Entry 3VH6 (X-ray diffraction, 3.35 A resolution); this record covers chains A and D of the 4 polymer chains in the assembly.

# Chain A
Protein: Cenp-S
Organism: Gallus gallus
Notes: engineered mutation(s): C26A, C28A, C55A
Chain sequence (140 residues; numbered 0 to 139; the number before each row is that of its first residue; numbering starts at 0):
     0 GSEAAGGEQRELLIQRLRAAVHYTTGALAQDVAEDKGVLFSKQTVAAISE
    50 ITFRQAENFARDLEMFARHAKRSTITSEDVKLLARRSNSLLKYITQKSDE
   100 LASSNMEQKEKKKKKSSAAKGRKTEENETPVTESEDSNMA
Unresolved in the structure: 0-5, 104-139
From the paper describing this entry:
  - mutagenesis - F65E/H68E/L81R/R84E: abolished binding to Cenp-T

# Chain D
Protein: Cenp-X
Organism: Gallus gallus
Chain sequence (81 residues; each row starts with the number of its first residue; numbering starts at 0):
     0 GYEEREGGFRKETVERLLRLHFRDGRTRVNGDALLLMAELLKVFVREAAA
    50 RAARQAQAEDLEKVDIEHVEKVLPQLLLDFV
Unresolved in the structure: 0-5

# How chain A and chain D interact
Pairs across the interface (96):
  Ile13(A) - Leu19(D)  hydrophobic
  Arg15(A) - Glu11(D)  salt bridge
  Arg15(A) - Arg15(D)
  Leu16(A) - Thr12(D)
  Leu16(A) - Arg15(D)
  Leu16(A) - Leu16(D)  hydrophobic
  Ala19(A) - Thr12(D)
  Val20(A) - Phe8(D)  hydrophobic
  Val20(A) - Leu16(D)  hydrophobic
  Thr23(A) - Gly7(D)
  Thr23(A) - Phe8(D)
  Thr24(A) - Val44(D)
  Leu27(A) - Lys41(D)
  Leu27(A) - Val44(D)  hydrophobic
  Asp30(A) - Arg45(D)
  Val31(A) - Arg45(D)
  Val31(A) - Ala48(D)  hydrophobic
  Val31(A) - Ala49(D)
  Asp34(A) - Arg45(D)  salt bridge
  Lys35(A) - Ala52(D)
  Lys35(A) - Arg53(D)
  Lys35(A) - Gln56(D)  hydrogen bond (backbone-side chain)
  Gly36(A) - Glu61(D)
  Val37(A) - Ala52(D)  hydrophobic
  Val37(A) - Gln56(D)
  Val37(A) - Glu61(D)
  Val37(A) - Val63(D)  hydrophobic
  Leu38(A) - Glu61(D)  hydrogen bond (backbone-backbone)
  Leu38(A) - Lys62(D)
  Leu38(A) - Val63(D)  hydrogen bond (backbone-backbone)
  Phe39(A) - Ala48(D)
  Phe39(A) - Ala52(D)  hydrophobic
  Phe39(A) - Val63(D)  hydrophobic
  Ser40(A) - Lys62(D)
  Ser40(A) - Val63(D)  hydrogen bond (backbone-backbone)
  Ser40(A) - Asp64(D)
  Ser40(A) - Ile65(D)
  Thr43(A) - Val63(D)  hydrogen bond (side chain-backbone)
  Thr43(A) - Asp64(D)  hydrogen bond (side chain-backbone)
  Thr43(A) - Ile65(D)  hydrogen bond (side chain-backbone)
  Thr43(A) - Val68(D)
  Ile47(A) - Val44(D)  hydrophobic
  Ile47(A) - Ala48(D)  hydrophobic
  Ile47(A) - Val68(D)  hydrophobic
  Ile50(A) - Phe43(D)  hydrophobic
  Ile50(A) - Val68(D)  hydrophobic
  Ile50(A) - Leu72(D)  hydrophobic
  Thr51(A) - Leu40(D)
  Thr51(A) - Phe43(D)
  Thr51(A) - Val44(D)
  Phe52(A) - Leu16(D)  hydrophobic
  Gln54(A) - Phe43(D)
  Gln54(A) - Val80(D)  hydrogen bond (side chain-backbone)
  Ala55(A) - Leu16(D)  hydrophobic
  Glu56(A) - His20(D)  salt bridge
  Phe58(A) - Met36(D)  hydrophobic
  Phe58(A) - Val80(D)  hydrophobic
  Ala59(A) - Leu17(D)
  Ala59(A) - His20(D)
  Ala59(A) - Phe21(D)
  Arg60(A) - His20(D)
  Arg60(A) - Arg22(D)
  Leu62(A) - Met36(D)  hydrophobic
  Glu63(A) - Phe21(D)
  Glu63(A) - Arg22(D)  hydrogen bond (side chain-backbone)
  Glu63(A) - Asp23(D)  hydrogen bond (side chain-backbone)
  Glu63(A) - Thr26(D)
  Arg67(A) - Asp23(D)  salt bridge
  Arg67(A) - Arg25(D)
  Ser72(A) - Arg25(D)  hydrogen bond
  Ser72(A) - Thr26(D)
  Ser72(A) - Arg27(D)  hydrogen bond (backbone-backbone)
  Thr73(A) - Arg27(D)
  Ile74(A) - Phe21(D)  hydrophobic
  Ile74(A) - Arg27(D)  hydrogen bond (backbone-backbone)
  Ile74(A) - Val28(D)  hydrophobic
  Ile74(A) - Asn29(D)  hydrogen bond (backbone-backbone)
  Ile74(A) - Ala32(D)
  Thr75(A) - Asn29(D)
  Ser76(A) - Asn29(D)
  Ser76(A) - Leu35(D)
  Val79(A) - Leu35(D)  hydrophobic
  Val79(A) - Met36(D)  hydrophobic
  Leu82(A) - Leu39(D)  hydrophobic
  Leu82(A) - Val80(D)
  Arg85(A) - Val80(D)
  Ser86(A) - Asp78(D)
  Leu89(A) - Phe79(D)  hydrophobic
  Tyr92(A) - Glu38(D)  hydrogen bond
  Tyr92(A) - Val42(D)  hydrophobic
  Ile93(A) - Leu39(D)  hydrophobic
  Lys96(A) - Leu35(D)
  Lys96(A) - Glu38(D)  salt bridge
  Ser97(A) - Leu35(D)
  Leu100(A) - Asp31(D)
  Leu100(A) - Leu34(D)  hydrophobic
Also at the interface, not in a pair above, chain A (48 interface residues in all): Leu12, Ala46
Also at the interface, not in a pair above, chain D (49 interface residues in all): Ala47, Ala51, Leu60, Leu76

# In short
48 residues of chain A face 49 of chain D across their interface; the contacts include 15 hydrogen bonds and 5
salt bridges. Polar pairs include Arg15(A)-Glu11(D), Asp34(A)-Arg45(D) and Glu56(A)-His20(D). The paper
reports that F65E/H68E/L81R/R84E of chain A abolish binding to Cenp-T.
Chain A is Cenp-S and chain D is Cenp-X, both from Gallus gallus; the structure, Crystal structure of the
chicken CENP-T histone fold/CENP-W/CENP-S/CENP-X heterotetrameric complex, crystal form II, was determined by
X-ray diffraction together with 3B0B, 3B0C, 3B0D and 3VH5 from the same study.
